4X1D - chain A; structure by X-ray diffraction, 2.80 A resolution.

[Chain A]
Name: Serotransferrin
Source organism: Homo sapiens
UniProt: P02787 (TRFE_HUMAN); residues 1-679 here correspond to UniProt positions 20-698 (UniProt number = residue number + 19)
Amino-acid sequence (679 residues; each row starts with the number of its first residue):
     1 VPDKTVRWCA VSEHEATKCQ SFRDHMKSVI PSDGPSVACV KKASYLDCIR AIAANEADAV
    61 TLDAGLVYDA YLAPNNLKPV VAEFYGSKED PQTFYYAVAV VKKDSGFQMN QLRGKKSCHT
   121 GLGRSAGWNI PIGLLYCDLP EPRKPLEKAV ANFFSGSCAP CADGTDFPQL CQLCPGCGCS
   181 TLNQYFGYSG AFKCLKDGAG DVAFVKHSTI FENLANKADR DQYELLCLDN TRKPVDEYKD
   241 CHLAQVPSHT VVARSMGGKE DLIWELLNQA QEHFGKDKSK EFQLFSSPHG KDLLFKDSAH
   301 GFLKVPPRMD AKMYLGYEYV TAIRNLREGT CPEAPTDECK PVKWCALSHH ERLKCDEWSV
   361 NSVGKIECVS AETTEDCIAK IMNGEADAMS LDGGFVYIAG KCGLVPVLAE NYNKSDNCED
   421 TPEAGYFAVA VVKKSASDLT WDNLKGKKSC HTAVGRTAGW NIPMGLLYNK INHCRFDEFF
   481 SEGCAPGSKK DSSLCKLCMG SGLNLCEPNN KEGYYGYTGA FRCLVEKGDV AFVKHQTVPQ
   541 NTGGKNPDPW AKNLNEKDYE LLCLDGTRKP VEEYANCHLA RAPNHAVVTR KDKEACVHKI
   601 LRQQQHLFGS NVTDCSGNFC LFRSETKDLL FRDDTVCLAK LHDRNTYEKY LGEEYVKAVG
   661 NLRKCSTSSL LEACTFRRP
Unresolved in the structure: 1-2, 334-338, 415-421, 612-618
UniProt features mapped onto this chain:
  - binding site (Fe(3+)): D63, Y95, Y188, H249, D392, Y426, Y517, H585
  - binding site (hydrogencarbonate): T120, R124, A126, G127, T452, R456, A458, G459
  - modified residue: R23 (Dimethylated arginine), S370 (Phosphoserine), S666 (Phosphoserine)
  - glycosylation: S32 (O-linked (GalNAc...) serine), N413 (N-linked (GlcNAc...) (complex) asparagine), N472 (N-linked (GlcNAc...) asparagine), N611 (N-linked (GlcNAc...) (complex) asparagine)
Disulfides: C9-C48, C19-C39, C118-C194, C137-C331, C158-C174, C161-C179, C171-C177, C227-C241, C339-C596, C345-C377, C355-C368, C402-C674, C450-C523, C474-C665, C484-C498, C495-C506, C563-C577
Bound ions: ytterbium (III) ion: D392, Y426, Y517, H585 (together with malonate ion)
Residues lining bound ligands: malonate ion (MLI): D392, Y426, T452, R456, T457, A458, G459, Y517, H585

[Summary]
Ligands of chain A: malonate ion. D392, Y426, Y517 and H585 form the ytterbium (III) ion site. Curated
annotation (UniProt) lists 8 Fe3+-binding residues and 8 hydrogencarbonate-binding residues.
Chain A is Serotransferrin (Homo sapiens); the structure, Ytterbium-bound human serum transferrin, was
determined by X-ray diffraction together with 4X1B from the same study.
